Entry 8HH6 (electron microscopy, 2.90 A resolution); this record covers chains A and E of the 7 polymer chains in the assembly.

# Chain A
Protein: ATP synthase subunit alpha
Source organism: Bacillus sp. PS3
Notes: EC 7.1.2.2
UniProtKB: A0A0M3VGF9 (A0A0M3VGF9_BACP3); numbering as in UniProt (aligned over 2-502)
Amino-acid sequence (501 residues; numbered 2 to 502; the number before each row is that of its first residue):
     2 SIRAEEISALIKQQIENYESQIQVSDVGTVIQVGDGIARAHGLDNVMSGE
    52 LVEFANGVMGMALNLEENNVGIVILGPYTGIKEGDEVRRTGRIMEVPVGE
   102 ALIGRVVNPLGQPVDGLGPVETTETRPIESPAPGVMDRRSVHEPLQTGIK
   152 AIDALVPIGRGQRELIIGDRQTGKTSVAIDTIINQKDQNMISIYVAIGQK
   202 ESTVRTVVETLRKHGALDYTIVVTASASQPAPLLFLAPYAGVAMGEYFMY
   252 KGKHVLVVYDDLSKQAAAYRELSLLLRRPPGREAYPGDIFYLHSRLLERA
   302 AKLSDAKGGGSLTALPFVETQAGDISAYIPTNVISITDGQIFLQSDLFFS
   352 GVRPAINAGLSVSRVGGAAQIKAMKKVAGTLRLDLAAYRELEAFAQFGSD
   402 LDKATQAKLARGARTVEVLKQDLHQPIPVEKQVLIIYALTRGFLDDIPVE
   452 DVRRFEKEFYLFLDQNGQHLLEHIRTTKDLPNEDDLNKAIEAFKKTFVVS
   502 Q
Not modelled in the structure: 2-23, 502
Construct notes: conflict Pro132 (Arg in A0A0M3VGF9), Ser193 (Cys in A0A0M3VGF9), Phe463 (Trp in A0A0M3VGF9)
Metal / ion sites: Mg2+: Thr176 (together with ATP)
Residues lining bound ligands: ATP (adenosine-5'-triphosphate): Asp170, Arg171, Gln172, Thr173, Gly174, Lys175, Thr176, Ser177, Glu320, Phe349, Arg354, Pro355, Gln422, Asp423, Leu424

# Chain E
Protein: ATP synthase subunit beta
Source organism: Bacillus sp. PS3
Notes: EC 7.1.2.2
UniProtKB: A0A0M4U1P9 (A0A0M4U1P9_BACP3); numbering as in UniProt (aligned over 1-473)
Amino-acid sequence (484 residues; row label = number of the first residue in the row; numbers below 1 keep their minus sign (Met-10 is residue -10)):
   -10 MHHHHHHHHHHMTRGRVIQVMGPVVDVKFENGHLPAIYNALKIQHKARNE
    40 NEVDIDLTLEVALHLGDDTVRTIAMASTDGLIRGMEVIDTGAPISVPVGE
    90 VTLGRVFNVLGEPIDLEGDIPADARRDPIHRPAPKFEELATEVEILETGI
   140 KVVDLLAPYIKGGKIGLFGGAGVGKTVLIQELIHNIAQEHGGISVFAGVG
   190 ERTREGNDLYHEMKDSGVISKTAMVFGQMNEPPGARMRVALTGLTMAEYF
   240 RDEQGQDVLLFIDNIFRFTQAGSEVSALLGRMPSAVGYQPTLATEMGQLQ
   290 ERITSTAKGSITSIQAIYVPADDYTDPAPATTFSHLDATTNLERKLAEMG
   340 IYPAVDPLASTSRALAPEIVGEEHYQVARKVQQTLQRYKELQDIIAILGM
   390 DELSDEDKLVVHRARRIQFFLSQNFHVAEQFTGQPGSYVPVKETVRGFKE
   440 ILEGKYDHLPEDAFRLVGRIEEVVEKAKAMGVEV
Not modelled in the structure: -10 to 0, 471-473
Construct notes: initiating methionine (-10); expression tag (-9 to 0)
Metal / ion sites: Mg2+: Thr165 (together with ATP)
Residues lining bound ligands: ATP (adenosine-5'-triphosphate): Gly159, Ala160, Gly161, Val162, Gly163, Lys164, Thr165, Val166, Glu194, Tyr341, Phe414, Ala417, Phe420

# How chain A and chain E interact
Residue-residue contacts (64; chain A residue first):
  Gly43(A) with Arg72(E)
  Leu44(A) with Arg72(E), hydrogen bond (backbone-side chain)
  Asp45(A) with Ile71(E); Arg72(E)
  Asn46(A) with Ile71(E)
  Val47(A) with Leu70(E); Ile71(E)
  Met48(A) with Asn40(E); Glu41(E); Gly69(E); Leu70(E); Ile71(E), hydrophobic
  Ser49(A) with Val9(E); Thr67(E); Asp68(E); Gly69(E), hydrogen bond (backbone-backbone); Leu70(E), hydrogen bond (backbone-backbone)
  Asn65(A) with Val9(E)
  Leu66(A) with Gln8(E); Val9(E), hydrogen bond (backbone-backbone); Leu70(E)
  Glu67(A) with Gln8(E); Arg72(E), hydrogen bond (backbone-side chain)
  Glu68(A) with Ile7(E); Gln8(E), hydrogen bond (backbone-side chain); Arg72(E)
  Asn70(A) with Arg72(E)
  Val71(A) with Arg72(E)
  Arg90(A) with Asn40(E)
  Gly92(A) with Asn40(E)
  Ile94(A) with Gly69(E)
  Ala133(A) with Asn219(E)
  Val136(A) with Ile103(E), hydrophobic; Thr192(E); Gly195(E); Asn196(E), hydrogen bond (backbone-side chain)
  Met137(A) with Tyr199(E), hydrophobic
  Arg139(A) with Thr192(E); Asn196(E)
  Arg164(A) with Arg193(E)
  Arg283(A) with Tyr277(E), hydrogen bond; Asp315(E), salt bridge
  Gly288(A) with Glu263(E)
  Asp289(A) with Glu263(E)
  Phe291(A) with Arg256(E); Gln259(E)
  Tyr292(A) with Met218(E); Asn219(E); Glu220(E); Pro221(E); Arg225(E)
  Glu299(A) with Glu190(E); Thr192(E), hydrogen bond; Met218(E); Asn219(E)
  Ile335(A) with Arg191(E)
  Ser336(A) with Arg191(E), hydrogen bond (backbone-side chain); Tyr307(E)
  Ile337(A) with Arg191(E), hydrogen bond (backbone-side chain)
  Thr338(A) with Arg191(E), hydrogen bond (backbone-side chain)
  Asp339(A) with Arg191(E), salt bridge; Arg193(E), salt bridge
  Arg365(A) with Ala160(E)
  Val366(A) with Arg193(E)
Interface residues without a listed pair, chain A (41 interface residues in all): Leu64, Glu130, Pro134, Gly135, Ser141, Pro280, Ser295
Interface residues without a listed pair, chain E (41 interface residues in all): Met10, Glu39, Val42, Asp104, Leu105, Asp197, Phe215, Pro272, Val275, Pro309

# In short
Chain A and chain E each contribute 41 residues to their interface; the contacts include 12 hydrogen bonds and
3 salt bridges. Polar pairs include Arg283(A)-Asp315(E), Asp339(A)-Arg191(E) and Asp339(A)-Arg193(E). Ligands
of chain A: ATP. Chain E binds ATP.
Here chain A is ATP synthase subunit alpha and chain E is ATP synthase subunit beta, both from Bacillus sp.
PS3. Entry 8HH6 (F1 domain of FoF1-ATPase from Bacillus PS3,step waiting,highATP) was determined by electron
microscopy (same publication as 8HH1, 8HH2, 8HH3, 8HH4, 8HH5, 8HH7 and 5 further entries).
